3CFJ - chains L and H; structure by X-ray diffraction, 2.60 A resolution.

Chain L:
Molecule: CATALYTIC ANTIBODY FAB 34E4 LIGHT CHAIN fusion
Organism: Mus musculus
UniProtKB: Q8TCD0 (Q8TCD0_HUMAN); residues 106-214 here correspond to UniProt positions 131-239 (UniProt number = residue number + 25)
Amino-acid sequence (216 residues; each row starts with the number of its first residue; note: 1 number in that range is skipped by the numbering (no residue carries it; nothing is unmodelled there); a row labelled like 27A-27C holds insertion residues (27A, then the next letters in order)):
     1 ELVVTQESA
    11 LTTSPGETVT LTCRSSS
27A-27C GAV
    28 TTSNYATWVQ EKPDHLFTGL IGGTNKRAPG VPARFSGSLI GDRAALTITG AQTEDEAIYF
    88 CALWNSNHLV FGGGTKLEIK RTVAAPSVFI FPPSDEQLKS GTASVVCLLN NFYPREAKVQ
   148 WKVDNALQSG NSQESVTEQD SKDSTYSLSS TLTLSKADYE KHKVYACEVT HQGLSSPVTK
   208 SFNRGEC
Disordered / not traced: 214
Disulfides: Cys-23/Cys-88, Cys-134/Cys-194

Chain H:
Molecule: CATALYTIC ANTIBODY FAB 34E4 HEAVY CHAIN fusion
Organism: Mus musculus
UniProtKB: A8K008 (A8K008_HUMAN); the construct has insertions or renumbered stretches relative to UniProt, so the offset changes along the chain: 104-130 = UniProt 133-159; 133-154 = UniProt 160-181; 162-169 = UniProt 184-191; 171-180 = UniProt 192-201; 3 more segments
Amino-acid sequence (227 residues; each row starts with the number of its first residue; note: 14 numbers in that range are skipped by the numbering (no residue carries them; nothing is unmodelled there); a row labelled like 82A-82C holds insertion residues (82A, then the next letters in order)):
     1 EVKLLESGGG LAQPGGSLKL SCAASGFDFR RYWMTWVRQA PGKGLEWIGE IN
   52A P
    53 DSRTINYMPS LKDKFIISRD NAKNSLYLQL
82A-82C SRL
    83 RSEDSALYYC VRLDFDVY
100A-100F NHYYVL
   101 DYWGQGTSVT VSSASTKGPS VFPLAPSSKS
   133 TSGGTAALGC LVKDYFPEPV TV
   156 SW
   162 NSGALTSG
   171 VHTFPAVLQS
   182 SGLYSLSSVV TVPSSSLGT
   203 Q
   205 TYICNVNHKP SNTKVDKKV
   226 EPKSCD
Disordered / not traced: 229-231
Disulfides: Cys-22/Cys-92, Cys-142/Cys-208
Construct notes: engineered mutation Ser-108 (Thr137 in A8K008)
Reported in the primary citation:
  - catalytic residues: Glu-50 (citing earlier work)

Chain L / chain H interface:
Pairs across the interface (77; chain L residue first):
  Tyr-32(L) / His-100B(H)  hydrogen bond
  Tyr-32(L) / Tyr-100D(H)  hydrophobic
  Thr-34(L) / Tyr-100D(H)  hydrogen bond (side chain-backbone)
  Thr-34(L) / Val-100E(H)
  Glu-38(L) / Gln-39(H)  hydrogen bond
  His-42(L) / Leu-89(H)
  His-42(L) / Tyr-91(H)  hydrogen bond
  Phe-44(L) / Leu-45(H)  hydrophobic
  Phe-44(L) / Tyr-91(H)
  Phe-44(L) / Trp-103(H)  hydrophobic
  Gly-46(L) / Val-100E(H)
  Gly-46(L) / Leu-100F(H)
  Ile-48(L) / Val-100E(H)
  Gly-49(L) / Tyr-100C(H)
  Gly-49(L) / Val-100E(H)
  Gly-50(L) / His-100B(H)
  Lys-53(L) / Asn-100A(H)
  Lys-53(L) / Tyr-100C(H)
  Ala-55(L) / Tyr-100C(H)
  Pro-56(L) / Tyr-100C(H)
  Phe-87(L) / Gly-44(H)
  Phe-87(L) / Leu-45(H)  hydrophobic
  Trp-91(L) / Glu-50(H)
  Trp-91(L) / Tyr-100D(H)
  Asn-94(L) / Trp-47(H)
  Asn-94(L) / Asn-58(H)  hydrogen bond
  His-95(L) / Trp-47(H)
  His-95(L) / Tyr-59(H)  hydrogen bond (side chain-backbone)
  His-95(L) / Pro-61(H)
  Leu-96(L) / Trp-47(H)
  Leu-96(L) / Leu-100F(H)  hydrophobic
  Phe-98(L) / Leu-45(H)
  Phe-98(L) / Trp-47(H)
  Phe-98(L) / Leu-100F(H)  hydrophobic
  Ser-114(L) / Ser-134(H)
  Ser-114(L) / Gly-135(H)
  Val-115(L) / Ser-134(H)  hydrogen bond (backbone-side chain)
  Phe-116(L) / Ser-130(H)
  Phe-116(L) / Ser-134(H)
  Phe-116(L) / Thr-137(H)
  Phe-116(L) / Ala-139(H)  hydrophobic
  Phe-118(L) / Leu-124(H)  hydrophobic
  Phe-118(L) / Ala-125(H)
  Phe-118(L) / Ala-139(H)
  Ser-121(L) / Phe-122(H)
  Ser-121(L) / Pro-123(H)
  Glu-123(L) / Val-121(H)
  Glu-123(L) / Pro-123(H)
  Glu-123(L) / Lys-221(H)  salt bridge
  Gln-124(L) / Phe-122(H)
  Gln-124(L) / Lys-145(H)
  Thr-129(L) / Lys-145(H)
  Ser-131(L) / Leu-143(H)
  Ser-131(L) / Lys-145(H)  hydrogen bond
  Val-133(L) / Leu-124(H)  hydrophobic
  Leu-135(L) / Ala-139(H)  hydrophobic
  Leu-135(L) / Phe-174(H)  hydrophobic
  Leu-135(L) / Val-190(H)  hydrophobic
  Asn-137(L) / His-172(H)
  Asn-137(L) / Thr-192(H)
  Asn-138(L) / His-172(H)  hydrogen bond
  Gln-160(L) / Val-177(H)
  Gln-160(L) / Leu-178(H)  hydrogen bond (side chain-backbone)
  Gln-160(L) / Gln-179(H)
  Glu-161(L) / Val-177(H)
  Ser-162(L) / Phe-174(H)
  Ser-162(L) / Pro-175(H)  hydrogen bond (side chain-backbone)
  Ser-162(L) / Val-177(H)
  Val-163(L) / Pro-175(H)
  Thr-164(L) / Phe-174(H)
  Ser-174(L) / His-172(H)  hydrogen bond
  Ser-174(L) / Phe-174(H)
  Leu-175(L) / Phe-174(H)
  Ser-176(L) / Phe-174(H)
  Ser-176(L) / Ser-188(H)  hydrogen bond
  Thr-180(L) / Lys-145(H)
  Lys-207(L) / Ser-134(H)
Other interface residues (no listed pair), chain L (42 interface residues in all): Val-36
Other interface residues (no listed pair), chain H (48 interface residues in all): Val-37, Glu-46, Leu-95, Asp-101, Gln-105, Thr-133, Ala-138, Leu-140, Thr-173

Overview:
The interface between chain L and chain H involves 42 residues on one side and 48 on the other; the contacts
include 13 hydrogen bonds and 1 salt bridge. Polar contacts include Glu-123(L)/Lys-221(H),
Tyr-32(L)/His-100B(H) and Thr-34(L)/Tyr-100D(H). From the paper: the catalytic residue Glu-50(H).
Chain L is CATALYTIC ANTIBODY FAB 34E4 LIGHT CHAIN fusion and chain H is CATALYTIC ANTIBODY FAB 34E4 HEAVY
CHAIN fusion, both from Mus musculus; the structure, Crystal structure of catalytic elimination antibody 34E4,
orthorhombic crystal form, was determined by X-ray diffraction together with 3CFK from the same study.
